Entry 1UOF (X-ray diffraction, 1.60 A resolution); this record covers chain A.

Chain A:
Protein: Deacetoxycephalosporin C synthetase
Organism: Streptomyces clavuligerus
Notes: EC 1.14.20.1
Reference sequence: P18548 (CEFE_STRCL); residue numbers follow UniProt; this construct covers 1-311
Amino-acid sequence (311 residues; each row starts with the number of its first residue):
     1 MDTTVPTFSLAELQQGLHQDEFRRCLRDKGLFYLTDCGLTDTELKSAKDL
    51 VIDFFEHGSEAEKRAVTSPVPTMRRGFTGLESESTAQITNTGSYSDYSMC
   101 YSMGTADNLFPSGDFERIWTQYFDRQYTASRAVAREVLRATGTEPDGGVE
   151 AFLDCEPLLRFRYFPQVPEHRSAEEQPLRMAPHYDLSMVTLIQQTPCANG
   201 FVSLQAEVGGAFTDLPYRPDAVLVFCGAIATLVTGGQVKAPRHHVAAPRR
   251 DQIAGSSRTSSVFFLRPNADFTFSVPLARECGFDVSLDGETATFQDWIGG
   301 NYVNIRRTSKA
Disordered / not traced: 81-96, 165-178, 197-200, 249-257, 311
Metal / ion sites: Fe2+: H183, D185, H243 (together with penicillin g)
Residues lining bound ligands: penicillin g (PNN): F164, R179, M180, H183, D185, T190, I192, S203, L204, F225, H243, V245, R258, S260, V262, F264, I305

Overview:
Bound to chain A: penicillin g. H183, D185 and H243 form the Fe2+ site.
Chain A is Deacetoxycephalosporin C synthetase (Streptomyces clavuligerus); the structure,
Deacetoxycephalosporin C synthase complexed with Penicillin G, was determined by X-ray diffraction, deposited
together with 1UNB, 1UOB, 1UOG and 1UO9.
